7PBP - chains E and H of the 10 polymer chains in the assembly; structure by electron microscopy, 3.20 A resolution.

# Chain E
Name: Holliday junction ATP-dependent DNA helicase RuvB
Organism: Streptococcus thermophilus
Notes: EC 3.6.4.12
Reference sequence: A0A2U2MES7 (A0A2U2MES7_STRTR); residue numbers follow UniProt; this construct covers 19-333
Sequence (315 residues; each row starts with the number of its first residue):
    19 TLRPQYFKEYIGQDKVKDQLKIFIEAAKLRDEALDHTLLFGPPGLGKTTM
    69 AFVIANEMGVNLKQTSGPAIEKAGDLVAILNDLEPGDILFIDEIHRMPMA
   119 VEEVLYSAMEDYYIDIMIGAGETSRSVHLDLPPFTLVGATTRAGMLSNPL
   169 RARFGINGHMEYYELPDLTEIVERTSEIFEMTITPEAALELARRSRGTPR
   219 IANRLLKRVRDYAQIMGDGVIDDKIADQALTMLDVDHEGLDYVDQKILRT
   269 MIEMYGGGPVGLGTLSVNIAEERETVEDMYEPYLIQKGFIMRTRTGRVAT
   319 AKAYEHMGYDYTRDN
Not modelled in the structure: 331-333
Residues lining bound ligands: ADP (adenosine-5'-diphosphate): Leu20, Tyr28, Ile29, Pro61, Gly62, Leu63, Gly64, Lys65, Thr66, Thr67, Tyr181, Pro217, Arg218
Reported in the primary citation:
  - conformationally variable residues (loop rearrangement): Arg21

# Chain H
Name: Holliday junction ATP-dependent DNA helicase RuvA
Organism: Salmonella typhimurium
Notes: EC 3.6.4.12
Reference sequence: A0A0M0QTS9 (A0A0M0QTS9_SALTM); residues 156-203 here = UniProt positions 156-203
Sequence (54 residues; each row starts with the number of its first residue):
   156 SEDAEQEAVAALVALGYKPQEASRMVSKIARPDASSETLIRDALRAALHH
   206 HHHH
Not modelled in the structure: 156-157, 208-209
Sequence notes: expression tag (204-209)

# How chain E and chain H interact
Contacting residue pairs (8):
  Lys90(E) with Leu170(H); Gly171(H); Tyr172(H)
  Gly92(E) with Leu170(H), hydrogen bond (backbone-backbone)
  Asn99(E) with Arg196(H), hydrogen bond (side chain-backbone)
  Ile134(E) with Leu170(H), hydrophobic
  Arg143(E) with Glu162(H), salt bridge
  Leu147(E) with Glu192(H)
Also at the interface, not in a pair above, chain E (14 interface residues in all): Ala91, Val95, Ala96, Ile97, Asp100, Ile136, Val145, His146
Also at the interface, not in a pair above, chain H (13 interface residues in all): Ala165, Ala169, Ser191, Ile195, Leu199, Leu203, His205

# Summary
Chain E and chain H form an interface of 14 and 13 residues respectively, with 2 hydrogen bonds and 1 salt
bridge. Polar contacts include Arg143(E)-Glu162(H), Asn99(E)-Arg196(H) and Gly92(E)-Leu170(H). Chain E binds
ADP. From the paper: conformational variability at Arg21(E).
Chain E is Holliday junction ATP-dependent DNA helicase RuvB (Streptococcus thermophilus) and chain H is
Holliday junction ATP-dependent DNA helicase RuvA (Salmonella typhimurium); the structure, RuvAB branch
migration motor complexed to the Holliday junction - RuvB AAA+ state s5 [t2 dataset], was determined by
electron microscopy together with 7PBL, 7PBM, 7PBN, 7PBO, 7PBQ, 7PBR and 3 further entries from the same
study.
